1EER - chains A and B of the 3 polymer chains in the assembly; structure by X-ray diffraction, 1.90 A resolution.

# Chain A
Protein: Erythropoietin
From: Homo sapiens
UniProtKB: P01588 (EPO_HUMAN); residues 1-166 here correspond to UniProt positions 28-193 (UniProt number = residue number + 27)
Sequence (166 residues; each row starts with the number of its first residue):
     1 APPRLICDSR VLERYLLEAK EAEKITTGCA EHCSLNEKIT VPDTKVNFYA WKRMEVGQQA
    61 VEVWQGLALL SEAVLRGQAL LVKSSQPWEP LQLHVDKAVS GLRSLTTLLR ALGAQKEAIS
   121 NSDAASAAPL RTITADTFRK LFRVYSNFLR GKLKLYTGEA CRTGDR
Sequence notes: engineered mutation Lys24 (Asn51 in P01588), Lys38 (Asn65 in P01588), Lys83 (Asn110 in P01588), Asn121 (Pro148 in P01588), Ser122 (Pro149 in P01588)
UniProt features mapped onto this chain:
  - glycosylation: Ser126 (O-linked (GalNAc...) serine)
Disulfide bonds: Cys7-Cys161, Cys29-Cys33

# Chain B
Protein: Erythropoietin receptor
From: Homo sapiens
Notes: fragment: extracellular domain
UniProtKB: P19235 (EPOR_HUMAN); residues 7-226 here correspond to UniProt positions 31-250 (UniProt number = residue number + 24)
Sequence (227 residues; each row starts with the number of its first residue; numbering starts at 0):
     0 REFPPPNPDP KFESKAALLA ARGPEELLCF TERLEDLVCF WEEAASAGVG PGQYSFSYQL
    60 EDEPWKLCRL HQAPTARGAV RFWCSLPTAD TSSFVPLELR VTAASGAPRY HRVIHINEVV
   120 LLDAPVGLVA RLADESGHVV LRWLPPPETP MTSHIRYEVD VSAGQGAGSV QRVEILEGRT
   180 ECVLSNLRGR TRYTFAVRAR MAEPSFGGFW SEWSEPVSLL TPSDLDP
Not modelled in the structure: 0-7, 221-226
Sequence notes: engineered mutation Gln52 (Asn76 in P19235), Gln164 (Asn188 in P19235), Glu211 (Ala235 in P19235)
UniProt features mapped onto this chain:
  - motif: Trp209, Ser210, Trp212, Ser213 (WSXWS motif)
  - site: Phe93 (Required for ligand binding)
Disulfide bonds: Cys28-Cys38, Cys67-Cys83

# Chain A / chain B interface
Residue-residue contacts - 41 pairs, chain A then chain B:
  Ser9(A) with His153(B)
  Arg10(A) with Glu176(B), salt bridge
  Leu16(A) with Pro203(B), hydrophobic
  Lys20(A) with Glu202(B), salt bridge; Pro203(B)
  Thr44(A) with Phe93(B), hydrogen bond (side chain-backbone)
  Lys45(A) with Glu62(B), salt bridge; Ser91(B); Ser92(B); Val94(B)
  Val46(A) with Ser91(B); Ser92(B), hydrogen bond (backbone-backbone); Phe93(B), hydrophobic
  Asn47(A) with Thr87(B), hydrogen bond (side chain-backbone); Ala88(B), hydrogen bond (side chain-backbone); Thr90(B); Ser91(B), hydrogen bond
  Phe48(A) with Leu33(B), hydrophobic; Glu34(B); Ser92(B); Phe93(B), hydrophobic
  Tyr49(A) with Glu34(B)
  Lys52(A) with Glu34(B), salt bridge
  Arg131(A) with Asp61(B), hydrogen bond (side chain-backbone)
  Ile133(A) with Asp61(B)
  Lys140(A) with Asp61(B), salt bridge
  Arg143(A) with Glu60(B), salt bridge; Pro95(B)
  Asn147(A) with Phe93(B), hydrogen bond (side chain-backbone); Val94(B); His114(B), hydrogen bond
  Arg150(A) with Phe93(B); His114(B); Asn116(B); Glu117(B), salt bridge; Pro203(B), hydrogen bond (side chain-backbone); Ser204(B), hydrogen bond (backbone-side chain)
  Gly151(A) with Phe93(B)
  Lys154(A) with His153(B); Ser204(B)
  Leu155(A) with Phe93(B), hydrophobic
Also at the interface, not in a pair above, chain A (22 interface residues in all): Glu13, Leu17
Also at the interface, not in a pair above, chain B (23 interface residues in all): Asp89, Phe205

# In short
Chain A and chain B form an interface of 22 and 23 residues respectively, with 10 hydrogen bonds and 7 salt
bridges. Polar pairs include Arg10(A)-Glu176(B), Lys20(A)-Glu202(B) and Lys45(A)-Glu62(B).
Chain A is Erythropoietin and chain B is Erythropoietin receptor, both from Homo sapiens; the structure,
Crystal structure of human erythropoietin complexed to its receptor at 1.9 angstroms, was determined by X-ray
diffraction, deposited together with 1CN4.
